Entry 7MUV (electron microscopy, 4.60 A resolution (low resolution: residue-level contacts below are approximate; hydrogen-bond / salt-bridge calls are withheld)); this record covers chains HG and IG of the 205 polymer chains in the assembly.

== Chain HG (and IG) ==
Molecule: IcmE protein
Organism: Legionella pneumophila
Notes: chain IG of this document is another copy of the same molecule, construct and numbering; everything in this record applies to it too
UniProtKB: O53087 (O53087_LEGPN); numbering as in UniProt (aligned over 1-1048)
Amino-acid sequence (1048 residues; row label = number of the first residue in the row):
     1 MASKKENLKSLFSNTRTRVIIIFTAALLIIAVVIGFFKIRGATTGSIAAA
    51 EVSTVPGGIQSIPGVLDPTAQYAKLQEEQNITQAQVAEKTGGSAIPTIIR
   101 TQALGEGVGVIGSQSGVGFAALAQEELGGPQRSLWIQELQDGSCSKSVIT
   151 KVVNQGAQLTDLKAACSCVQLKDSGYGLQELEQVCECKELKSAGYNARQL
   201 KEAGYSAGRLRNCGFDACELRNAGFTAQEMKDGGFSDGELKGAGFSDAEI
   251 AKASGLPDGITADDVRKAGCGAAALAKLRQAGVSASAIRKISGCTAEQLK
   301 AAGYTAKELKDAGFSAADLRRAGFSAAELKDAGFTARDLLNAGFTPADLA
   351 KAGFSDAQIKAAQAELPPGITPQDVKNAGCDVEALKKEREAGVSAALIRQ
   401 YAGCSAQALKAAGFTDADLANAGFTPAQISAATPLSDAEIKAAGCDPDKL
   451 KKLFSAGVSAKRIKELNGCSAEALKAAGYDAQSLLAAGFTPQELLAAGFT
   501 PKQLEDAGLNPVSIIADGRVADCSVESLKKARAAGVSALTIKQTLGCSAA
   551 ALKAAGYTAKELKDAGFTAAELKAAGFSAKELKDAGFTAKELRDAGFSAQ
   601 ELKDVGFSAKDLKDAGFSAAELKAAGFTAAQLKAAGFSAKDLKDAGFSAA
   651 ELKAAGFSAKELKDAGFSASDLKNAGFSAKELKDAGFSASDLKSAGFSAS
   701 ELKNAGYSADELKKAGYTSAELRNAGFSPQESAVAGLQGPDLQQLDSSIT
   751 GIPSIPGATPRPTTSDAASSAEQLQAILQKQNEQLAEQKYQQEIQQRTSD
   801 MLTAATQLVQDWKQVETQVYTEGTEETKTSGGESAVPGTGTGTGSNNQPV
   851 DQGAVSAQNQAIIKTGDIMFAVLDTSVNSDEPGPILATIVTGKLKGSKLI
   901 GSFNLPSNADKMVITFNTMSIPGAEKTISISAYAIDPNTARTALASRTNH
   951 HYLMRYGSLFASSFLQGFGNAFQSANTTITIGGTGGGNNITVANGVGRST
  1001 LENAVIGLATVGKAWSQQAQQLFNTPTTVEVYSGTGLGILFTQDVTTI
Disordered / not traced: 1-861, 979-998, 1047-1048

== Interface between chain HG and chain IG ==
Contacting residue pairs (59; chain HG residue first):
  D874(HG) with I868(IG); A940(IG)
  T875(HG) with A940(IG)
  S876(HG) with A940(IG); R941(IG); T942(IG)
  V877(HG) with T942(IG)
  D880(HG) with D910(IG); K911(IG)
  E881(HG) with P906(IG); K911(IG)
  P884(HG) with Y933(IG); L1040(IG)
  L886(HG) with G866(IG); D867(IG); I868(IG); L1040(IG)
  G896(HG) with K864(IG)
  K898(HG) with K864(IG); T865(IG); G866(IG); D867(IG)
  I900(HG) with T865(IG); G866(IG); T1042(IG)
  T918(HG) with T865(IG)
  S920(HG) with K864(IG); T865(IG)
  I921(HG) with K864(IG)
  P922(HG) with K864(IG)
  E925(HG) with I862(IG)
  T927(HG) with T865(IG); D1044(IG)
  S999(HG) with F972(IG)
  E1002(HG) with F972(IG); A975(IG)
  N1003(HG) with F968(IG); F972(IG)
  I1006(HG) with F964(IG); G967(IG); F968(IG); A971(IG); F972(IG)
  T1010(HG) with S963(IG); F964(IG); G967(IG)
  V1011(HG) with F960(IG); S963(IG)
  A1014(HG) with L959(IG)
  W1015(HG) with Y956(IG); F960(IG)
  Q1017(HG) with Q1020(IG)
  Q1018(HG) with Q1020(IG); F1023(IG)
  E1030(HG) with R941(IG)
  V1031(HG) with R941(IG)
  Y1032(HG) with R941(IG)
  S1033(HG) with T939(IG); A940(IG)
Interface residues without a listed pair, chain HG (37 interface residues in all): N878, I885, S897, K926, G1007, T1025
Interface residues without a listed pair, chain IG (33 interface residues in all): S907, N908, I935, F1041

== In short ==
37 residues of chain HG and 33 residues of chain IG are in contact.
Both chains are IcmE protein (Legionella pneumophila). Entry 7MUV (Reconstruction of the Legionella
pneumophila Dot/Icm T4SS 3DVA Map 3) was determined by electron microscopy, deposited together with 7MUC,
7MUD, 7MUE, 7MUQ, 7MUS, 7MUW and 7MUY.
